Entry 8GIN (X-ray diffraction, 2.75 A resolution); this record covers chains A and J of the 6 polymer chains in the assembly.

# Chain A
Protein: Cyclic GMP-AMP synthase
Source organism: Mus musculus
Notes: EC 2.7.7.86; fragment: catalytic domain, residues 147-507
Reference sequence: Q8C6L5 (CGAS_MOUSE); residues 147-507 here = UniProt positions 147-507
Sequence (364 residues; numbered 144 to 507; the number before each row is that of its first residue):
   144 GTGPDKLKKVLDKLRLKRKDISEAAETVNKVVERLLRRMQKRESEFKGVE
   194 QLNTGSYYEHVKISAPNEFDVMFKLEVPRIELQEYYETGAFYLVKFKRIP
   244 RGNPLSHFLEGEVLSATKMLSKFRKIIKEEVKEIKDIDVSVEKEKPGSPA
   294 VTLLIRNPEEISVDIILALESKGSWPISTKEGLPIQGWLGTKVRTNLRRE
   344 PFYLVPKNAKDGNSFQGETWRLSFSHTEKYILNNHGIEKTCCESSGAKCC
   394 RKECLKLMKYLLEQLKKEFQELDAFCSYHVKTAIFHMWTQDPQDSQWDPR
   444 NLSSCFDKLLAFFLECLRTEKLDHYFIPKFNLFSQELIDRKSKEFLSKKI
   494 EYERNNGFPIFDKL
Not modelled in the structure: 144-147, 243-245, 507
Differences from the reference sequence: expression tag (144-146)
Ion coordination: Mn2+: Glu211, Asp213, Asp307 (together with ATP); Mg2+: Glu211, Asp213 (together with ATP); Zn2+: His378, Cys384, Cys385, Cys392
Ligand contacts: ATP (adenosine-5'-triphosphate): Gly198, Ser199, Glu202, Lys205, Glu211, Asp213, Arg364, Ser368, Glu371, Lys402, Ser420, Tyr421, Lys424, His467
Curated features (UniProtKB/Swiss-Prot):
  - region: Lys372 to Lys395 (DNA-binding)
  - motif: Leu154 to Leu159 (Nuclear export signal), Asp281 to Ser291 (Nuclear localization signal)
  - binding site (GTP): Thr197, Asp307, Arg364 to Glu371
  - binding site (ATP): Ser199, Glu371, Lys402, Ser420 to Lys424
  - binding site (Mg(2+)): Glu211, Asp213, Asp307
  - binding site (2',3'-cGAMP): Asp213, Gly290, Asp307, Lys350, Arg364 to Ser366
  - binding site (Zn(2+)): His378, Cys384, Cys385, Cys392
  - site: Arg241 (Arginine-anchor), Asp307, Ile308 (Cleavage)
  - modified residue: Lys156 (N6-lactoyllysine), Glu176 (PolyADP-ribosyl glutamic acid), Ser199 (Phosphoserine), Tyr201 (Phosphotyrosine), Glu272 (5-glutamyl polyglutamate), Ser291 (Phosphoserine), Glu302 (5-glutamyl glutamate), Lys372 (N6-acetyllysine), Lys382 (N6-acetyllysine), Lys402 (N6-acetyllysine), Ser420 (Phosphoserine), Lys491 (N6-methyllysine)
  - lipidation (S-palmitoyl cysteine): Cys392, Cys393, Cys459
  - cross-link (Glycyl lysine isopeptide (Lys-Gly)): Lys217 (interchain with G-Cter in SUMO), Lys271 (interchain with G-Cter in ubiquitin), Lys335 (interchain with G-Cter in SUMO), Lys372 (interchain with G-Cter in SUMO), Lys382 (interchain with G-Cter in SUMO), Lys399 (interchain with G-Cter in ubiquitin), Lys402 (interchain with G-Cter in ubiquitin), Lys409 (interchain with G-Cter in ubiquitin), Lys410 (interchain with G-Cter in ubiquitin), Lys464 (interchain with G-Cter in SUMO)
Reported in the primary citation:
  - mutagenesis - E211Q/D213N: abolished catalytic activity
  - specificity-determining residues: His467 (proposed by the authors, not directly observed)
  - mutagenesis - R364A (33-fold), H467A: decreased catalytic activity on ATP/GTP
  - mutagenesis - H467A (2-fold): increased catalytic activity on GTP/GTP
  - specificity-determining residues: Ile309, Arg364
  - mutagenesis - R364A (10-fold): decreased catalytic activity on GTP/GTP
  - mutagenesis - R364A (4-fold): increased catalytic activity on ATP/ATP

# Chain J
Molecule: Palindromic DNA18
Sequence (18 nucleotides; numbered 1 to 18; the number before each row is that of its first residue):
     1 ATCTGTACATGTACAGAT

# How chain A and chain J interact
Contacting residue pairs (5; chain A residue first):
  Arg222(A) - DA17(J)  phosphate contact
  Lys315(A) - DA15(J)  sugar contact
  Lys315(A) - DG16(J)  phosphate contact
  Gly316(A) - DG16(J)  phosphate contact
  Arg342(A) - DA13(J)  sugar contact
Other interface residues (no listed pair), chain J (5 interface residues in all): DT12

# In short
4 residues of chain A face 5 of chain J across their interface. Ligands of chain A: ATP. From UniProt: 10
GTP-binding residues, 8 ATP-binding residues, 3 Mg2+-binding residues and 7 residues binding 2',3'-cGAMP on
chain A. From the paper: R364A and H467A of chain A reduce catalytic activity on ATP/GTP; specificity
determinants His467(A), Ile309(A) and Arg364(A).
Here chain A is Cyclic GMP-AMP synthase (Mus musculus) and chain J is Palindromic DNA18. Entry 8GIN (Structure
of Ternary Complex of mouse cGAS with dsDNA and Bound ATP: with 10mM Mg2+ and ...) was determined by X-ray
diffraction together with 7UUX, 7UXW, 7UYQ, 7UYZ, 7UZR, 7V0W and 14 further entries from the same study.
